PDB entry 8YLI | X-ray diffraction, 2.90 A resolution | chains B and C of the 4 polymer chains in the assembly

[Chain B]
Name: Regulatory protein
From: Pectobacterium atrosepticum
UniProtKB: Q6D5K4 (Q6D5K4_PECAS); numbering as in UniProt (aligned over 15-179)
Chain sequence (170 residues; row label = number of the first residue in the row):
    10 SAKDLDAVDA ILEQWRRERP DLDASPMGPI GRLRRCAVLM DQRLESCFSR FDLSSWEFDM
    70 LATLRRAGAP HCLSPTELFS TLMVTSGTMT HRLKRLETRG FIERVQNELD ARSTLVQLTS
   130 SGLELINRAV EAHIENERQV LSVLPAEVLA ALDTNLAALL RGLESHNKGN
Unresolved in the structure: 10-13, 176-179
Sequence notes: expression tag (10-14)

[Chain C]
Molecule: 28-nt DNA strand
Sequence (28 nucleotides; row label = number of the first residue in the row):
     1 TCATTTATCT TGACTTCAAG GTAATTAA

[Interface between chain B and chain C]
Contacting residue pairs (13):
  Trp65(B) with DT15(C), hydrogen bond to the phosphate
  Val93(B) with DC17(C), phosphate contact
  Thr94(B) with DC17(C), hydrogen bond to the phosphate
  Thr97(B) with DT16(C), phosphate contact; DC17(C), hydrogen bond to the phosphate
  His100(B) with DT15(C), salt bridge to the phosphate; DT16(C), base contact
  Arg101(B) with DT16(C), salt bridge to the phosphate
  Asp119(B) with DT25(C), sugar contact
  Ala120(B) with DA24(C), phosphate contact; DT25(C), hydrogen bond to the phosphate
  Arg121(B) with DA24(C), sugar contact; DT25(C), sugar contact
Interface residues without a listed pair, chain B (12 interface residues in all): Met92, Gly96, Leu118
Interface residues without a listed pair, chain C (8 interface residues in all): DC14, DA18, DA23

[Summary]
12 residues of chain B face 8 of chain C across their interface; the contacts include 4 hydrogen bonds and 2
salt bridges. Among the polar pairs are Trp65(B)-DT15(C), Thr94(B)-DC17(C) and Thr97(B)-DC17(C).
Chain B is Regulatory protein (Pectobacterium atrosepticum) and chain C is a 28-nt DNA strand; the structure,
Crystal structure of Pectobacterium atrosepticum PecS in complex with operator DNA, was determined by X-ray
diffraction (same publication as 8YLG).
